Entry 5LMX (electron microscopy, 4.90 A resolution (low resolution: residue-level contacts below are approximate; hydrogen-bond / salt-bridge calls are withheld)); this record covers chains D and G of the 14 polymer chains in the assembly.

== Chain D ==
Protein: DNA-directed RNA polymerase I subunit RPA14
From: Saccharomyces cerevisiae (strain ATCC 204508 / S288c)
Reference sequence: P50106 (RPA14_YEAST); numbering as in UniProt (aligned over 1-137)
Chain sequence (137 residues; numbered 1 to 137; the number before each row is that of its first residue):
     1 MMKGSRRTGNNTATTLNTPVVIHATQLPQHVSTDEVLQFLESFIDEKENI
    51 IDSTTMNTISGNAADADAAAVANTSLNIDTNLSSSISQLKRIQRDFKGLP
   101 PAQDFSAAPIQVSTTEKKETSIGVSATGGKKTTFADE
Unresolved in the structure: 1-11, 30-137
Swiss-Prot annotation at these positions:
  - modified residue: Ser121 (Phosphoserine)
Reported in the primary citation:
  - mutagenesis - R91E: decreased binding to Rrn3
  - mutagenesis - R91E: decreased growth
  - mutagenesis - R91E: decreased localization to promoter association

== Chain G ==
Protein: DNA-directed RNA polymerase I subunit RPA43
From: Saccharomyces cerevisiae (strain ATCC 204508 / S288c)
Reference sequence: P46669 (RPA43_YEAST); numbering as in UniProt (aligned over 1-326)
Chain sequence (326 residues; row label = number of the first residue in the row):
     1 MSQVKRANENRETARFIKKHKKQVTNPIDEKNGTSNCIVRVPIALYVSLA
    51 PMYLENPLQGVMKQHLNPLVMKYNNKVGGVVLGYEGLKILDADPLSKEDT
   101 SEKLIKITPDTPFGFTWCHVNLYVWQPQVGDVLEGYIFIQSASHIGLLIH
   151 DAFNASIKKNNIPVDWTFVHNDVEEDADVINTDENNGNNNNEDNKDSNGG
   201 SNSLGKFSFGNRSLGHWVDSNGEPIDGKLRFTVRNVHTTGRVVSVDGTLI
   251 SDADEEGNGYNSSRSQAESLPIVSNKKIVFDDEVSIENKESHKELDLPEV
   301 KEDNGSEIVYEENTSESNDGESSDSD
Unresolved in the structure: 1-35, 96-98, 128-326
Swiss-Prot annotation at these positions:
  - modified residue (Phosphoserine): Ser244, Ser251, Ser265, Ser269, Ser285

== Interface between chain D and chain G ==
Contacting residue pairs (37; chain D residue first):
  Thr15(D) - Ser48(G)
  Thr15(D) - His65(G)
  Leu16(D) - Ser48(G)
  Leu16(D) - Gln64(G)
  Leu16(D) - His65(G)
  Leu16(D) - Phe113(G)
  Asn17(D) - Gln64(G)
  Asn17(D) - His65(G)
  Thr18(D) - His65(G)
  Pro19(D) - Tyr46(G)
  Pro19(D) - Val47(G)
  Pro19(D) - His65(G)
  Val20(D) - Tyr46(G)
  Val20(D) - Phe115(G)
  Val21(D) - Ala44(G)
  Val21(D) - Leu45(G)
  Val21(D) - Tyr46(G)
  Val21(D) - Trp117(G)
  Ile22(D) - Ile43(G)
  Ile22(D) - Ala44(G)
  Ile22(D) - Asn74(G)
  Ile22(D) - Lys76(G)
  His23(D) - Ile43(G)
  His23(D) - Ala44(G)
  Ala24(D) - Val41(G)
  Ala24(D) - Pro42(G)
  Ala24(D) - Ile43(G)
  Thr25(D) - Pro42(G)
  Thr25(D) - Ile43(G)
  Gln26(D) - Val41(G)
  Gln26(D) - Pro42(G)
  Pro28(D) - Val39(G)
  Pro28(D) - Arg40(G)
  Pro28(D) - Val41(G)
  Pro28(D) - Gln126(G)
  Gln29(D) - Val39(G)
  Gln29(D) - Arg40(G)
Also at the interface, not in a pair above, chain D (15 interface residues in all): Leu27
Also at the interface, not in a pair above, chain G (20 interface residues in all): Pro68, His119

== Summary ==
15 residues of chain D and 20 residues of chain G are in contact. From the paper: R91E of chain D reduces
binding to Rrn3; R91E of chain D reduces growth.
Chain D is DNA-directed RNA polymerase I subunit RPA14 and chain G is DNA-directed RNA polymerase I subunit
RPA43, both from Saccharomyces cerevisiae (strain ATCC 204508 / S288c); the structure, Monomeric RNA
polymerase I at 4.9 A resolution, was determined by electron microscopy.
